Entry 7QDY (electron microscopy, 3.10 A resolution); this record covers chains A and B of the 5 polymer chains in the assembly.

Chain A:
Protein: Helicase SKI2W
From: Homo sapiens
Notes: EC 3.6.4.-
Reference sequence: Q15477 (SKIV2_HUMAN); residue numbers follow UniProt; this construct covers 1-1246
Sequence (1246 residues; row label = number of the first residue in the row):
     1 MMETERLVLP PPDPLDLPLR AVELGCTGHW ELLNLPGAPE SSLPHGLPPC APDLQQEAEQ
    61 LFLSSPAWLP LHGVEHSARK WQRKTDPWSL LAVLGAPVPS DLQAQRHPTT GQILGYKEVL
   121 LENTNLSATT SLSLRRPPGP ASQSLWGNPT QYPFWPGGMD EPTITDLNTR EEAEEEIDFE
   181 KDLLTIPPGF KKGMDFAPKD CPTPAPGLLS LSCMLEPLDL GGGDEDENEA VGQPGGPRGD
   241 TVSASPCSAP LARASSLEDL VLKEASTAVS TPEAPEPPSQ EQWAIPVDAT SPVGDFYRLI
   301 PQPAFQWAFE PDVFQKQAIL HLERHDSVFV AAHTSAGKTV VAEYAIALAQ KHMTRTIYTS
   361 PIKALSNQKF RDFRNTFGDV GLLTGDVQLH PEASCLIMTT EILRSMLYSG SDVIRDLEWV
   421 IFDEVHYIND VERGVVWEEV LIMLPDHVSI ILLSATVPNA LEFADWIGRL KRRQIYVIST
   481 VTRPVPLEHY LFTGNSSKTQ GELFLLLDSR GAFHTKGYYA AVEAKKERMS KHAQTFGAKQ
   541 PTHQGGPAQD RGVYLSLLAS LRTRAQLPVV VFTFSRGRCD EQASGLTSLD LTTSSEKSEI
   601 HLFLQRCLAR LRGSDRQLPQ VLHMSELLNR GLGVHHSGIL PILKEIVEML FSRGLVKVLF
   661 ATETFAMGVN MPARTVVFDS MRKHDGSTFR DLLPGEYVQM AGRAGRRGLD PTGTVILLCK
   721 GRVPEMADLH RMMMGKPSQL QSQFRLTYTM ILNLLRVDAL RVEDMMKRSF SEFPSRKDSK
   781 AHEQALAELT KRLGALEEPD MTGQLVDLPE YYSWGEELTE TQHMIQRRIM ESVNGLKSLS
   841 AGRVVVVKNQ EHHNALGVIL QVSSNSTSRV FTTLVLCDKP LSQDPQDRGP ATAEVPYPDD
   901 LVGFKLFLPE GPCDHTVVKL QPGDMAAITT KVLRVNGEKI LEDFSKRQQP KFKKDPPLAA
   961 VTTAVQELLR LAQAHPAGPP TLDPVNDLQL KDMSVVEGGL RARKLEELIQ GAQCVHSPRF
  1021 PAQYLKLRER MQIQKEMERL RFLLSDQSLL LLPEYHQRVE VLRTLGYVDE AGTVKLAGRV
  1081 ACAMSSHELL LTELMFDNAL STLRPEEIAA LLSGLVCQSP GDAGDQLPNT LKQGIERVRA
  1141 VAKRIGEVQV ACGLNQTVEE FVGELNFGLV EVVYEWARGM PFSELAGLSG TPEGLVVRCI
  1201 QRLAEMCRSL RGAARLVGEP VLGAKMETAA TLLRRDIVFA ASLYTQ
Disordered / not traced: 202-204, 210-250, 264-280, 530-545
UniProt features mapped onto this chain:
  - motif: Asp423 to His426 (DEVH box)
  - binding site (ATP): Ala332 to Thr339
  - modified residue (Phosphoserine): Ser245, Ser256
  - natural variant: Leu183 (L183V: In a breast cancer sample), Val341 (V341G: In THES2), Met765 (M765I: In a colorectal cancer sample)
  - mutagenesis: Glu424 (E424Q: Abolished helicase activity)
From the paper describing this entry:
  - mutagenesis - E424Q: abolished catalytic activity
  - disease-associated variants - V341G: abolished catalytic activity
  - disease-associated variants - A332P, E438K, R483C: decreased catalytic activity (proposed by the authors, not directly observed)
  - disease-associated variants - E438K, W466G, R483C, Q1034DEL (citing earlier work)
  - binding site for the 25-nt RNA strand: Trp146
  - disease-associated variants - R888DEL (proposed by the authors, not directly observed)

Chain B:
Protein: Tetratricopeptide repeat protein 37
From: Homo sapiens
Reference sequence: Q6PGP7 (TTC37_HUMAN); residue numbers follow UniProt; this construct covers 1-1564
Sequence (1589 residues; row label = number of the first residue in the row; numbers below 1 keep their minus sign (Met-24 is residue -24)):
   -24 MKHHHHHHHH HHSAGLEVLF QGPDSMSSKE VKTALKSARD AIRNKEYKEA LKHCKTVLKQ
    36 EKNNYNAWVF IGVAAAELEQ PDQAQSAYKK AAELEPDQLL AWQGLANLYE KYNHINAKDD
    96 LPGVYQKLLD LYESVDKQKW CDVCKKLVDL YYQEKKHLEV ARTWHKLIKT RQEQGAENEE
   156 LHQLWRKLTQ FLAESTEDQN NETQQLLFTA FENALGLSDK IPSEDHQVLY RHFIQSLSKF
   216 PHESARLKKA CEGMINIYPT VQYPLEVLCL HLIESGNLTD EGQQYCCRLV EMDSKSGPGL
   276 IGLGIKALQD KKYEDAVRNL TEGLKESPVC TSGWYHLAEA QVKMHRPKEA VLSCSQALKI
   336 VDNLGASGNS LYQRNLCLHL KAEALIKLSD YDSSEEAIRT LDQISDADNI PGLLVLKSLA
   396 YRNKGSFDEA AKIMEDLLSS YPDLAEVHAL EALIHFTKKD YLQAEKCFQR ALEKDTEVAE
   456 YHYQLGLTYW FMGEETRKDK TKALTHFLKA ARLDTYMGKV FCYLGHYYRD VVGDKNRARG
   516 CYRKAFELDD TDAESGAAAV DLSVELEDME MALAILTTVT QKASAGTAKW AWLRRGLYYL
   576 KAGQHSQAVA DLQAALRADP KDFNCWESLG EAYLSRGGYT TALKSFTKAS ELNPESIYSV
   636 FKVAAIQQIL GKYKEAVAQY QMIIKKKEDY VPALKGLGEC HLMMAKAALV DYLDGKAVDY
   696 IEKALEYFTC ALQHRADVSC LWKLAGDACT CLYAVAPSKV NVHVLGVLLG QKEGKQVLKK
   756 NELLHLGGRC YGRALKLMST SNTWCDLGIN YYRQAQHLAE TGSNMNDLKE LLEKSLHCLK
   816 KAVRLDSNNH LYWNALGVVA CYSGIGNYAL AQHCFIKSIQ SEQINAVAWT NLGVLYLTNE
   876 NIEQAHEAFK MAQSLDPSYL MCWIGQALIA EAVGSYDTMD LFRHTTELNM HTEGALGYAY
   936 WVCTTLQDKS NRETELYQYN ILQMNAIPAA QVILNKYVER IQNYAPAFTM LGYLNEHLQL
   996 KKEAANAYQR AILLLQTAED QDTYNVAIRN YGRLLCSTGE YDKAIQAFKS TPLEVLEDII
  1056 GFALALFMKG LYKESSKAYE RALSIVESEQ DKAHILTALA ITEYKQGKTD VAKTLLFKCS
  1116 ILKEPTTESL QALCALGLAM QDATLSKAAL NELLKHIKHK DSNYQRCLLT SAIYALQGRS
  1176 VAVQKQISKA VHSNPGDPAL WSLLSRVVAQ YAQRNAKGGV VAGNVAHILD SNHGKKALLY
  1236 TAVNQLAMGS SSAEDEKNTA LKTIQKAALL SPGDPAIWAG LMAACHADDK LALVNNTQPK
  1296 RIDLYLALLS AVSASIKDEK FFENYNQSLE KWSLSQAVTG LIDTGRISEA ETLCTKNLKS
  1356 NPDQPAVILL LRQVQCKPLL ESQKPLPDAV LEELQKTVMS NSTSVPAWQW LAHVYQSQGM
  1416 MRAAEMCYRK SLQLASQRGS WSGKLSSLLR LALLALKVCM ANISNDHWPS LVQEATTEAL
  1476 KLCFCPLAVL LQALLQFKRK MGARETRRLL ERVVYQPGYP KSIASTARWY LLRHLYAKDD
  1536 YELIDVLVNN AKTHGDTRAL ELNQRLSSQ
Disordered / not traced: -24 to 352
Sequence notes: initiating methionine (-24); expression tag (-23 to 0)
UniProt features mapped onto this chain:
  - modified residue: Ser2 (N-acetylserine)
  - natural variant: Gly251 (G251R: In THES1), Asn860 to Glu878 (deletion: Found in a THES1 patient), Ala1077 (A1077D: Found in a THES1 patient), Pro1270 (P1270A: Found in a THES1 patient), Asp1283 (D1283N: In THES1), Leu1485 (L1485R: Found in a THES1 patient), Leu1505 (L1505S: In THES1)
From the paper describing this entry:
  - disease-associated variants - G673D, G721R, L761P: decreased stability (proposed by the authors, not directly observed)
  - disease-associated variants - L1485R, R1503C, L1505S (citing earlier work)
  - disease-associated variants - P1270A, D1283N: decreased binding to hSKI8 (proposed by the authors, not directly observed)

Chain A / chain B interface:
Residue-residue contacts - 239 pairs, chain A then chain B:
  Met1(A) with Ala1418(B), hydrophobic
  Glu3(A) with Arg1417(B)
  Thr4(A) with Met1415(B)
  Glu5(A) with Gly1414(B)
  Arg6(A) with Gly1414(B), hydrogen bond (backbone-backbone); Met1416(B)
  Leu9(A) with Ala1456(B)
  Leu15(A) with Trp1524(B); Arg1528(B)
  Asp16(A) with Trp1524(B); Tyr1525(B)
  Leu17(A) with Trp1524(B); Tyr1525(B), hydrogen bond (backbone-side chain); Arg1553(B)
  Ala21(A) with Leu1448(B), hydrophobic
  Val22(A) with Val1289(B), hydrophobic
  Glu23(A) with Arg1445(B), salt bridge
  Leu24(A) with Leu1286(B), hydrophobic
  Gly25(A) with Leu1241(B); Ala1242(B)
  Cys26(A) with Ala1242(B), hydrogen bond (backbone-backbone); Ser1437(B)
  Thr27(A) with Ala1242(B); Met1243(B)
  Gly28(A) with Trp1436(B)
  Trp30(A) with Ser1441(B); Leu1444(B); Arg1445(B)
  Glu31(A) with Pro1515(B); Ser1517(B), hydrogen bond
  Leu32(A) with Ser1517(B), hydrogen bond (backbone-side chain); Thr1521(B)
  Leu33(A) with Leu1288(B), hydrophobic
  Pro39(A) with His1408(B)
  Glu40(A) with Lys1285(B), salt bridge; Leu1288(B)
  Ser41(A) with Lys1285(B)
  Ser42(A) with Ala1282(B)
  Pro44(A) with His1281(B)
  His45(A) with Ser1330(B), hydrogen bond; Thr1334(B), hydrogen bond
  Gly46(A) with Trp1327(B), hydrogen bond (backbone-side chain)
  Leu47(A) with Ala1242(B), hydrophobic; Trp1327(B)
  Pro48(A) with Trp1327(B)
  Pro49(A) with Tyr1320(B); Ser1323(B); Leu1324(B)
  Cys50(A) with Leu1234(B), hydrophobic; Tyr1235(B), hydrophobic; Tyr1320(B), hydrogen bond (backbone-side chain)
  Ala51(A) with Arg1201(B); Gln1205(B), hydrogen bond (backbone-side chain); Tyr1235(B); Tyr1320(B)
  Pro52(A) with Arg1201(B), hydrogen bond (backbone-side chain); Gln1205(B); Phe1317(B), hydrophobic; Tyr1320(B)
  Leu54(A) with Ser1166(B)
  Gln55(A) with Ala1167(B), hydrogen bond (side chain-backbone); Ala1170(B); Leu1171(B)
  Gln56(A) with Asn1319(B)
  Glu57(A) with Leu1163(B)
  Ala58(A) with Leu1163(B), hydrophobic
  Glu59(A) with Ala1134(B)
  Gln60(A) with Lys1315(B); Phe1316(B); Phe1317(B)
  Phe62(A) with Ile1096(B); Gln1126(B); Ala1130(B), hydrophobic; Leu1164(B), hydrophobic
  Leu63(A) with Lys1100(B); Ala1127(B); Ala1130(B); Leu1131(B)
  Ser64(A) with Phe1062(B)
  Ser65(A) with Phe1062(B)
  Pro66(A) with Leu1059(B), hydrophobic; Phe1062(B); Tyr1074(B)
  Trp68(A) with Ile1096(B); Glu1123(B)
  Leu69(A) with Thr1092(B)
  Pro70(A) with His1089(B); Glu1123(B)
  Leu71(A) with Ile1055(B), hydrophobic; Ile1090(B), hydrophobic
  His72(A) with Ile1055(B); Leu1059(B); Tyr1074(B), hydrogen bond
  Val74(A) with Glu991(B)
  Glu75(A) with Lys944(B), salt bridge; Tyr988(B); His992(B), salt bridge
  His76(A) with Glu1052(B), salt bridge; Asp1086(B), salt bridge
  Ala78(A) with Gln942(B)
  Arg79(A) with Gln942(B), hydrogen bond (backbone-side chain); Tyr988(B); Asn1025(B); Arg1028(B)
  Trp81(A) with Cys938(B), hydrophobic; Gln942(B); Thr984(B), hydrogen bond; Met985(B); Tyr988(B), hydrophobic
  Gln82(A) with Pro981(B)
  Arg83(A) with Glu906(B), salt bridge; Phe917(B); Glu928(B), salt bridge; Leu931(B); Gly932(B); Tyr935(B)
  Lys84(A) with Tyr979(B)
  Thr85(A) with Glu906(B); Glu928(B)
  Asp86(A) with Glu928(B), hydrogen bond (backbone-side chain)
  Pro87(A) with Val869(B); Leu872(B), hydrophobic; Thr873(B)
  Trp88(A) with Cys836(B), hydrophobic; Tyr843(B); Thr873(B)
  Ser89(A) with His926(B)
  Leu90(A) with Val869(B), hydrophobic; Met896(B)
  Leu91(A) with Cys836(B), hydrophobic; Asn866(B)
  Ala92(A) with Asn829(B); Val833(B); Val862(B); Asn866(B); Tyr894(B)
  Val93(A) with Ile784(B), hydrophobic; Arg788(B); Ala830(B), hydrophobic
  Ala96(A) with Asn777(B); Asp781(B)
  Pro97(A) with Asn777(B), hydrogen bond (backbone-side chain)
  Pro99(A) with Thr775(B); Asn777(B)
  Ser100(A) with Cys715(B); Met773(B)
  Leu102(A) with Arg710(B)
  Arg106(A) with Glu602(B), salt bridge
  Thr109(A) with Glu540(B)
  Tyr116(A) with Tyr633(B); Tyr665(B), hydrogen bond; Arg710(B), hydrogen bond (backbone-side chain)
  Glu118(A) with Val713(B); Ser714(B), hydrogen bond (side chain-backbone); Met773(B)
  Leu120(A) with Met773(B), hydrophobic
  Thr129(A) with Ile859(B)
  Thr130(A) with Glu857(B); Ile859(B)
  Leu134(A) with Gly612(B)
  Arg135(A) with His580(B); Ser610(B), hydrogen bond (side chain-backbone)
  Pro138(A) with Tyr614(B), hydrophobic; Ile644(B)
  Thr150(A) with Pro892(B)
  Tyr152(A) with Ile859(B)
  Glu171(A) with Leu820(B)
  Ala173(A) with Arg819(B); Leu820(B)
  Glu174(A) with Lys816(B), salt bridge; Arg819(B); Leu820(B)
  Glu175(A) with Arg819(B); Ser822(B), hydrogen bond
  Ile177(A) with Arg819(B)
  Phe179(A) with Lys815(B); Arg819(B); Trp828(B), hydrophobic; Leu845(B)
  Leu183(A) with His848(B)
  Leu184(A) with His848(B); Ile851(B); Lys852(B); Gln855(B)
  Thr185(A) with Gln847(B)
  Ile186(A) with Ile851(B)
  Pro187(A) with Ile851(B); Tyr871(B)
  Pro188(A) with Trp864(B)
  Phe190(A) with Gln879(B); Glu882(B); Ala883(B)
  Lys192(A) with Gln879(B), hydrogen bond (backbone-side chain)
  Gly193(A) with Gln879(B)
  Met194(A) with Gln847(B), hydrogen bond (backbone-side chain); Tyr871(B), hydrophobic; Asn876(B), hydrogen bond
  Phe196(A) with Tyr843(B), hydrophobic; Gln847(B); Asn874(B)
  Lys199(A) with Ile840(B); Gly841(B); Asn842(B)
  Ala205(A) with His812(B)
  Leu209(A) with Lys771(B), hydrogen bond (backbone-side chain)
  Pro301(A) with Ala560(B), hydrophobic
  Gln302(A) with Arg592(B), hydrogen bond (backbone-side chain)
  Leu348(A) with Arg592(B)
  Lys351(A) with Arg592(B)
  His352(A) with Gln588(B), hydrogen bond; Tyr608(B), hydrogen bond (backbone-side chain)
  Met353(A) with Trp601(B), hydrophobic; Thr616(B), hydrogen bond (backbone-side chain); Lys619(B)
  Thr354(A) with Tyr608(B)
  Ser394(A) with Lys619(B), hydrogen bond
  Arg415(A) with Gly613(B); Tyr614(B)
  Asp416(A) with Gly613(B); Tyr614(B); Thr615(B)
  Glu418(A) with Gln588(B), hydrogen bond
  Val1074(A) with Ser889(B), hydrogen bond (backbone-side chain)
  Lys1075(A) with Ser889(B)
  Leu1076(A) with Gln888(B); Pro892(B), hydrophobic
  Arg1079(A) with Ser889(B), hydrogen bond (side chain-backbone)
  Arg1215(A) with His919(B)
  Leu1216(A) with Pro892(B), hydrophobic; Trp898(B)
  Val1217(A) with Trp898(B)
  Gly1218(A) with His919(B)
  Pro1220(A) with Asp915(B); Glu922(B); Met959(B)
  Val1221(A) with Asp915(B); Tyr954(B), hydrophobic
  Ala1224(A) with Tyr954(B)
  Lys1225(A) with Tyr954(B)
Also at the interface, not in a pair above, chain A (155 interface residues in all): Met2, Val8, Leu19, His29, Asn34, Ala38, Leu43, Asp53, Leu61, Ala67, Gly73, Leu94, Gly95, Val98, Ala104, Ile113, Glu172, Pro206, Val261, Arg298, Leu299, Ala304, Glu323, Arg355, His447, Arg1104
Also at the interface, not in a pair above, chain B (216 interface residues in all): Arg487, Asp536, Ser559, Arg611, Val666, Pro667, Lys718, Val818, Leu826, Tyr827, Leu831, Ala844, Ile854, Leu867, Leu870, Leu890, Asp891, Ser893, Ile899, Gly900, Leu903, Arg918, Leu923, Glu950, Asn955, Tyr1003, Leu1051, Met1063, Ala1093, Tyr1099, Leu1133, Tyr1159, Gln1160, Val1178, Val1202, Ala1204, Tyr1206, Val1238, Gly1244, Ser1245, Ala1271, Ala1274, Ala1278, Gln1331, Gln1390, Pro1401, Tyr1410, Leu1440, Met1455, Ile1458, Trp1463, Leu1482, Leu1485, Leu1489, Lys1516, Ile1518

In short:
155 residues of chain A and 216 residues of chain B are in contact; the contacts include 34 hydrogen bonds and
10 salt bridges. Polar pairs include Glu23(A)-Arg1445(B), Glu40(A)-Lys1285(B) and Glu75(A)-Lys944(B). The
paper reports a binding site for the 25-nt RNA strand at Trp146(A); A332P, E438K and R483C of chain A reduce
catalytic activity; 10 substitutions were tested in all.
Chain A is Helicase SKI2W and chain B is Tetratricopeptide repeat protein 37, both from Homo sapiens; the
structure, RNA-bound human SKI complex, was determined by electron microscopy (same publication as 7QDZ, 7QE0,
7QDR and 7QDS).
